PDB entry 8SY6 | electron microscopy, 3.28 A resolution | chains T and I of the 8 polymer chains in the assembly

# Chain T
Molecule: Template single stranded DNA
Sequence (29 nucleotides; row label = number of the first residue in the row):
     1 CCTTCTCTCTCTCGCTGAXCCTCTCGATG
Unresolved in the structure: 1-7, 29
Modified residues: IGU (2'-deoxyisoguanine-5'-monophosphate) at position 19

# Chain I
Protein: DNA-directed RNA polymerase subunit beta
Source organism: Escherichia coli
Notes: EC 2.7.7.6
UniProt: P0A8V2 (RPOB_ECOLI); numbering as in UniProt (aligned over 1-1342)
Sequence (1342 residues; numbered 1 to 1342; the number before each row is that of its first residue):
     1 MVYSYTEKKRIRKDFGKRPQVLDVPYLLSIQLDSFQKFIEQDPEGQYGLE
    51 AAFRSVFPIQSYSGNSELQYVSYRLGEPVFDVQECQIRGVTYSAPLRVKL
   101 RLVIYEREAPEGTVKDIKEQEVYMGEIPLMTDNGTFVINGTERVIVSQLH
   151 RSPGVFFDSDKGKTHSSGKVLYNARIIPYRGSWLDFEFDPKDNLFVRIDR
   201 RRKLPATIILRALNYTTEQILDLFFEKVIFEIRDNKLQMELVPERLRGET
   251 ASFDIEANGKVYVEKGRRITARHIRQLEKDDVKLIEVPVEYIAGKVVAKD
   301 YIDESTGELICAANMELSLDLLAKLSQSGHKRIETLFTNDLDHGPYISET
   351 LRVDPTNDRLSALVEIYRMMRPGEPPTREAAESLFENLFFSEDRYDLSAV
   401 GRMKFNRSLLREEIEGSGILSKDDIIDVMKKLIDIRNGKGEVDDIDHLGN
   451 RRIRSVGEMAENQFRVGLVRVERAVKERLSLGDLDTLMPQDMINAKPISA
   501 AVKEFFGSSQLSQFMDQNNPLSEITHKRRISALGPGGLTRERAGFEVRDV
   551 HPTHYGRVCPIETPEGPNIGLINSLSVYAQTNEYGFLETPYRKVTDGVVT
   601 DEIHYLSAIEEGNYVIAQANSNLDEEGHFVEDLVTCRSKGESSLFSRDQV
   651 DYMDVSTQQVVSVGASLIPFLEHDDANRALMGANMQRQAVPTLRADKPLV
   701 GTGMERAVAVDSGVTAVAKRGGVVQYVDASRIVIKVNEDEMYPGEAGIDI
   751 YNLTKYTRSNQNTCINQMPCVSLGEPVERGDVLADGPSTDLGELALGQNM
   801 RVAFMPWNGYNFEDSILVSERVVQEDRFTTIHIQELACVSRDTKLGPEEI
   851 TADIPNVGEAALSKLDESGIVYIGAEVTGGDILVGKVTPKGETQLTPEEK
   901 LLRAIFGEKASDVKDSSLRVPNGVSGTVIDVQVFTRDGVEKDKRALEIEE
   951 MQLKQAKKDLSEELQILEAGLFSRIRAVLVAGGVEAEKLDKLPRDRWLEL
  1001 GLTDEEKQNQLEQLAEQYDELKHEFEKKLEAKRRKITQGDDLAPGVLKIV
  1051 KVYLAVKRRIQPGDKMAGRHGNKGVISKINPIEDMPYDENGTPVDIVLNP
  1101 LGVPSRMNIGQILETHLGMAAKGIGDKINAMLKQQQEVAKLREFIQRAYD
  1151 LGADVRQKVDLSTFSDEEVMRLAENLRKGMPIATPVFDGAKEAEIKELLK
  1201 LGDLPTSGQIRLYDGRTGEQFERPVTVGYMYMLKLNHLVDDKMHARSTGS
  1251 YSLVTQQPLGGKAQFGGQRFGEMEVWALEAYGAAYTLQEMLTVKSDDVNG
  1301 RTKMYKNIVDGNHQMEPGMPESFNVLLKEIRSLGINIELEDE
Unresolved in the structure: 104-118, 227-336, 886-917, 972-1020, 1342
UniProt features mapped onto this chain:
  - modified residue (N6-acetyllysine): Lys-1022, Lys-1200
  - mutagenesis: Ile-561 (I561S: Resistant to antibiotics salinamide A and B), Ile-569 (I569S: Resistant to antibiotics salinamide A and B), Ala-665 (A665E: Resistant to antibiotics salinamide A and B), Asp-675 (D675A/G: Resistant to antibiotics salinamide A and B), Asn-677 (N677H/K: Resistant to antibiotics salinamide A and B), Leu-680 (L680M: Resistant to antibiotics salinamide A and B), Glu-813 (E813K: Disrupts the enzyme's active center)
Ligand contacts: UTP (uridine 5'-triphosphate): Arg-678, Met-681, Asp-814, Lys-1073, Arg-1106
What the authors report for this chain:
  - binding site for UTP: Arg-678, Arg-1106

# Interface between chain T and chain I
Pairs across the interface (10; chain T residue first):
  DC21(T) / Arg-1269(I)  salt bridge to the phosphate
  DT22(T) / Gln-1268(I)  sugar contact
  DT22(T) / Arg-1269(I)  phosphate contact
  DC23(T) / Gly-1261(I)  phosphate contact
  DC23(T) / Lys-1262(I)  hydrogen bond to the phosphate
  DG26(T) / Arg-143(I)  phosphate contact
  DG26(T) / Phe-514(I)  sugar contact
  DA27(T) / Asn-139(I)  phosphate contact
  DT28(T) / Glu-504(I)  phosphate contact
  DT28(T) / Ser-508(I)  phosphate contact
Other interface residues (no listed pair), chain T (10 interface residues in all): DT12, DC20, DT24, DC25
Other interface residues (no listed pair), chain I (14 interface residues in all): Pro-190, Gly-507, Ala-1263, Gly-1271, Met-1273

# Overview
Chain T and chain I form an interface of 10 and 14 residues respectively, with 1 hydrogen bond and 1 salt
bridge. Polar contacts include DC23(T)/Lys-1262(I) and DC21(T)/Arg-1269(I). Bound to chain I: UTP. UniProt
lists 7 mutagenesis sites on chain I. The paper reports a binding site for UTP at Arg-678(I) and Arg-1106(I).
Chain T is Template single stranded DNA and chain I is DNA-directed RNA polymerase subunit beta (Escherichia
coli); the structure, E. coli DNA-directed RNA polymerase transcription elongation complex bound the unnatural
dB-UTP base pair in the ..., was determined by electron microscopy, deposited together with 8SY5 and 8SY7.
